Entry 1M19 (X-ray diffraction, 2.30 A resolution); this record covers chains I and E of the 10 polymer chains in the assembly.

Chain I:
Molecule: Palindromic 146 Base Pair DNA Fragment
Sequence (146 nucleotides; row label = number of the first residue in the row):
     1 ATCAATATCC ACCTGCAGAT TCTACCAAAA GTGTATTTGG AAACTGCTCC ATCAAAAGGC
    61 ATGTTCAGCG GAATTCCGCT GAACATGCCT TTTGATGGAG CAGTTTCCAA ATACACTTTT
   121 GGTAGAATCT GCAGGTGGAT ATTGAT
Ligand contacts:
  - gamma-amino-butanoic acid / beta-alanine / 3-amino-(dimethylpropylamine) / IMT / 4-amino-(1-methylpyrrole)-2-carboxylic acid, molecule 1: DG31, DT32, DG33, DT34, DA35, DT36
  - gamma-amino-butanoic acid / beta-alanine / 3-amino-(dimethylpropylamine) / IMT / 4-amino-(1-methylpyrrole)-2-carboxylic acid, molecule 2: DG40, DA41, DA42, DA43, DC44, DT45, DG46, DC47, DT48
  - gamma-amino-butanoic acid / beta-alanine / 3-amino-(dimethylpropylamine) / IMT / 4-amino-(1-methylpyrrole)-2-carboxylic acid, molecule 3: DC69, DG70, DG71, DA72, DA73, DT74, DT75, DC76
  - gamma-amino-butanoic acid / beta-alanine / 3-amino-(dimethylpropylamine) / IMT / 4-amino-(1-methylpyrrole)-2-carboxylic acid, molecule 4: DC101, DA102, DG103, DT104, DT105, DT106, DC107, DC108
  - gamma-amino-butanoic acid / beta-alanine / 3-amino-(dimethylpropylamine) / IMT / 4-amino-(1-methylpyrrole)-2-carboxylic acid, molecule 5: DA111, DT112, DA113, DC114, DA115, DC116, DT117, DT118, DT119

Chain E:
Molecule: Histone H3.3C
Organism: Xenopus laevis
UniProt: P02302 (H3C_XENLA); residues 601-735 here correspond to UniProt positions 2-136 (UniProt number = residue number - 599)
Amino-acid sequence (135 residues; each row starts with the number of its first residue):
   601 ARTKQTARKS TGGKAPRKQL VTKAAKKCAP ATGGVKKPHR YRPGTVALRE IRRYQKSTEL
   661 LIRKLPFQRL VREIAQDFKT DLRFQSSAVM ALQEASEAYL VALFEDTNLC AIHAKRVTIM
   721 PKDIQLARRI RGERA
Unresolved in the structure: 601-637
Sequence notes: conflict Ser686 (Arg87 in P02302)
Curated features (UniProtKB/Swiss-Prot):
  - modified residue: Arg602 (Asymmetric dimethylarginine), Thr603 (Phosphothreonine), Lys604 (Allysine), Gln605 (5-glutamyl dopamine), Thr606 (Phosphothreonine), Lys609 (N6-(2-hydroxyisobutyryl)lysine), Ser610 (ADP-ribosylserine), Thr611 (Phosphothreonine), Lys614 (N6-(2-hydroxyisobutyryl)lysine), Arg617 (Asymmetric dimethylarginine), Lys618 (N6-(2-hydroxyisobutyryl)lysine), Lys623 (N6-(2-hydroxyisobutyryl)lysine), Lys627 (N6-(2-hydroxyisobutyryl)lysine), Lys636 (N6-(2-hydroxyisobutyryl)lysine), Tyr641 (Phosphotyrosine), Lys656 (N6-(2-hydroxyisobutyryl)lysine), Ser657 (Phosphoserine), Lys664 (N6-(2-hydroxyisobutyryl)lysine), Lys679 (N6-(2-hydroxyisobutyryl)lysine), Thr680 (Phosphothreonine) and 2 more in UniProt
Ion coordination: Mn2+ near Asp677 (its only coordinating residue here)

Chain I / chain E interface:
Residue-residue contacts - 28 pairs, chain I then chain E:
  DA5(I) with His639(E), phosphate contact
  DT6(I) with His639(E), phosphate contact; Tyr641(E), sugar contact
  DA7(I) with Tyr641(E), sugar contact; Arg649(E), sugar contact
  DT8(I) with Arg649(E), salt bridge to the phosphate
  DC9(I) with Lys656(E), salt bridge to the phosphate
  DG81(I) with Pro643(E), phosphate contact; Gly644(E), hydrogen bond to the phosphate
  DA82(I) with Arg640(E), hydrogen bond to the base; Tyr641(E), sugar contact; Arg642(E), phosphate contact; Pro643(E), sugar contact; Gly644(E), hydrogen bond to the phosphate; Thr645(E), hydrogen bond to the phosphate; Val646(E), hydrogen bond to the phosphate; Ala647(E), hydrogen bond to the phosphate
  DA83(I) with Arg640(E), sugar contact; Tyr641(E), hydrogen bond to the phosphate; Val646(E), phosphate contact
  DT90(I) with Arg663(E), hydrogen bond to the phosphate; Leu665(E), phosphate contact; Pro666(E), phosphate contact; Arg669(E), salt bridge to the phosphate
  DT91(I) with Arg663(E), salt bridge to the phosphate; Lys664(E), hydrogen bond to the phosphate; Leu665(E), hydrogen bond to the phosphate
  DA99(I) with Arg683(E), hydrogen bond to the sugar
Interface residues without a listed pair, chain I (12 interface residues in all): DG100
Interface residues without a listed pair, chain E (18 interface residues in all): Asp681

Overview:
12 residues of chain I face 18 of chain E across their interface; the contacts include 11 hydrogen bonds and 4
salt bridges. Among the polar pairs are DA82(I)-Arg640(E), DA99(I)-Arg683(E) and DG81(I)-Gly644(E).
Here chain I is Palindromic 146 Base Pair DNA Fragment and chain E is Histone H3.3C (Xenopus laevis). Entry
1M19 (Ligand binding alters the structure and dynamics of nucleosomal DNA) was determined by X-ray
diffraction, deposited together with 1M18 and 1M1A.
